Entry 2NO7 (X-ray diffraction, 1.70 A resolution); this record covers chains A and B.

Chain A (and B):
Protein: deoxycytidine kinase
Source organism: Homo sapiens
Notes: EC 2.7.1.74; chain B of this document is another copy of the same molecule, construct and numbering; everything in this record applies to it too
Reference sequence: P27707 (DCK_HUMAN); numbering as in UniProt (aligned over 1-260)
Amino-acid sequence (280 residues; numbered -19 to 260; the number before each row is that of its first residue; numbers below 1 keep their minus sign (Met-19 is residue -19)):
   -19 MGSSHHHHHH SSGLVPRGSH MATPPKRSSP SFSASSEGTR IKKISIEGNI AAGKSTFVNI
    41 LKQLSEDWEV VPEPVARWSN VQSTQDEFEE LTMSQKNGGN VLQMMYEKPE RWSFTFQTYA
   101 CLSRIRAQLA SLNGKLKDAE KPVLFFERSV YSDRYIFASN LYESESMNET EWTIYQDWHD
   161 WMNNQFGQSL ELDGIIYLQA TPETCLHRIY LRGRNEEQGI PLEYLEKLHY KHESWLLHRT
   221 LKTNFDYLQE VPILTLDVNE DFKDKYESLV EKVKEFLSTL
Unresolved in the structure: -19 to 18 (chain B: -19 to 19, 64-77, 115-117, 167-168, 243-245)
Differences from the reference sequence: cloning artifact (-19 to 0); engineered mutation Ser9 (Cys in P27707), Ser45 (Cys in P27707), Ser59 (Cys in P27707), Ser146 (Cys in P27707)
Residues lining bound ligands:
  - ADP (adenosine-5'-diphosphate): Asn29, Ile30, Ala31, Ala32, Gly33, Lys34, Ser35, Thr36, Arg188, Leu191, Arg192, Val238, Glu240, Asp241, Phe242
  - l-2'-deoxycytidine (LDC; 4-amino-1-(2-deoxy-beta-L-erythro-pentofuranosyl)pyrimidin-2(1h)-one): Ile30, Glu53, Val55, Trp58, Leu82, Met85, Tyr86, Phe96, Gln97, Ala100, Arg104, Arg128, Asp133, Phe137, Arg194, Glu197, Tyr204

Interface between chain A and chain B:
Residue-residue contacts - 56 pairs, chain A then chain B:
  Arg57(A) with Asp157(B), salt bridge
  Val61(A) with Thr153(B); Ile154(B), hydrophobic
  Gln62(A) with Thr153(B); Asp157(B)
  Ser63(A) with Thr153(B); Asp157(B)
  Thr64(A) with Asp160(B)
  Gly79(A) with Thr150(B)
  Val81(A) with Ile154(B), hydrophobic
  Met84(A) with Thr150(B)
  Glu90(A) with Arg91(B), hydrogen bond (backbone-side chain)
  Arg91(A) with Glu90(B), hydrogen bond (side chain-backbone); Arg91(B); Glu151(B), salt bridge
  Trp92(A) with Asn148(B); Glu151(B)
  Phe94(A) with Thr95(B)
  Thr95(A) with Phe94(B); Ile154(B)
  Tyr99(A) with Ile154(B), hydrophobic; Asp157(B), hydrogen bond
  Leu102(A) with Trp158(B); Trp161(B), hydrophobic
  Ile105(A) with Trp161(B), hydrophobic
  Arg106(A) with Asp157(B), salt bridge; Trp161(B)
  Leu109(A) with Trp161(B), hydrophobic
  Asn148(A) with Trp92(B)
  Thr150(A) with Gly79(B)
  Glu151(A) with Arg91(B), salt bridge; Trp92(B)
  Thr153(A) with Val61(B); Gln62(B); Ser63(B)
  Ile154(A) with Val61(B), hydrophobic; Thr95(B); Tyr99(B), hydrophobic
  Asp157(A) with Arg57(B), salt bridge; Gln62(B); Tyr99(B), hydrogen bond; Arg106(B), salt bridge
  Trp158(A) with Leu102(B); Trp158(B); Met162(B)
  Trp161(A) with Leu102(B), hydrophobic; Ile105(B), hydrophobic; Arg106(B); Leu109(B), hydrophobic; Met162(B), hydrophobic; Phe166(B), hydrophobic
  Met162(A) with Trp161(B), hydrophobic; Met162(B), hydrophobic
  Phe166(A) with Trp161(B), hydrophobic; Gln165(B); Phe166(B), hydrophobic
Interface residues without a listed pair, chain A (30 interface residues in all): Thr98, Gln165
Interface residues without a listed pair, chain B (31 interface residues in all): Val81, Met84, Thr98, Gln156

Summary:
30 residues of chain A and 31 residues of chain B are in contact, with 4 hydrogen bonds and 6 salt bridges.
Polar pairs include Arg57(A)-Asp157(B), Arg91(A)-Glu151(B) and Arg106(A)-Asp157(B). Chain A binds ADP and
l-2'-deoxycytidine.
Chain A and chain B are both deoxycytidine kinase (Homo sapiens); the structure, C4S dCK variant of dCK in
complex with L-dC+ADP, was determined by X-ray diffraction (same publication as 2NO0, 2NO1 and 2NO6).
